PDB entry 6ZY8 | electron microscopy, 7.40 A resolution (low resolution: residue-level contacts below are approximate; hydrogen-bond / salt-bridge calls are withheld) | chains A and B of the 6 polymer chains in the assembly

# Chain A (and B)
Molecule: DNA topoisomerase 2-alpha
Organism: Homo sapiens
Notes: EC 5.6.2.2; chain B of this document is another copy of the same molecule, construct and numbering; everything in this record applies to it too
Reference sequence: P11388 (TOP2A_HUMAN); residue numbers follow UniProt; this construct covers 1-1531
Sequence (1531 residues; each row starts with the number of its first residue):
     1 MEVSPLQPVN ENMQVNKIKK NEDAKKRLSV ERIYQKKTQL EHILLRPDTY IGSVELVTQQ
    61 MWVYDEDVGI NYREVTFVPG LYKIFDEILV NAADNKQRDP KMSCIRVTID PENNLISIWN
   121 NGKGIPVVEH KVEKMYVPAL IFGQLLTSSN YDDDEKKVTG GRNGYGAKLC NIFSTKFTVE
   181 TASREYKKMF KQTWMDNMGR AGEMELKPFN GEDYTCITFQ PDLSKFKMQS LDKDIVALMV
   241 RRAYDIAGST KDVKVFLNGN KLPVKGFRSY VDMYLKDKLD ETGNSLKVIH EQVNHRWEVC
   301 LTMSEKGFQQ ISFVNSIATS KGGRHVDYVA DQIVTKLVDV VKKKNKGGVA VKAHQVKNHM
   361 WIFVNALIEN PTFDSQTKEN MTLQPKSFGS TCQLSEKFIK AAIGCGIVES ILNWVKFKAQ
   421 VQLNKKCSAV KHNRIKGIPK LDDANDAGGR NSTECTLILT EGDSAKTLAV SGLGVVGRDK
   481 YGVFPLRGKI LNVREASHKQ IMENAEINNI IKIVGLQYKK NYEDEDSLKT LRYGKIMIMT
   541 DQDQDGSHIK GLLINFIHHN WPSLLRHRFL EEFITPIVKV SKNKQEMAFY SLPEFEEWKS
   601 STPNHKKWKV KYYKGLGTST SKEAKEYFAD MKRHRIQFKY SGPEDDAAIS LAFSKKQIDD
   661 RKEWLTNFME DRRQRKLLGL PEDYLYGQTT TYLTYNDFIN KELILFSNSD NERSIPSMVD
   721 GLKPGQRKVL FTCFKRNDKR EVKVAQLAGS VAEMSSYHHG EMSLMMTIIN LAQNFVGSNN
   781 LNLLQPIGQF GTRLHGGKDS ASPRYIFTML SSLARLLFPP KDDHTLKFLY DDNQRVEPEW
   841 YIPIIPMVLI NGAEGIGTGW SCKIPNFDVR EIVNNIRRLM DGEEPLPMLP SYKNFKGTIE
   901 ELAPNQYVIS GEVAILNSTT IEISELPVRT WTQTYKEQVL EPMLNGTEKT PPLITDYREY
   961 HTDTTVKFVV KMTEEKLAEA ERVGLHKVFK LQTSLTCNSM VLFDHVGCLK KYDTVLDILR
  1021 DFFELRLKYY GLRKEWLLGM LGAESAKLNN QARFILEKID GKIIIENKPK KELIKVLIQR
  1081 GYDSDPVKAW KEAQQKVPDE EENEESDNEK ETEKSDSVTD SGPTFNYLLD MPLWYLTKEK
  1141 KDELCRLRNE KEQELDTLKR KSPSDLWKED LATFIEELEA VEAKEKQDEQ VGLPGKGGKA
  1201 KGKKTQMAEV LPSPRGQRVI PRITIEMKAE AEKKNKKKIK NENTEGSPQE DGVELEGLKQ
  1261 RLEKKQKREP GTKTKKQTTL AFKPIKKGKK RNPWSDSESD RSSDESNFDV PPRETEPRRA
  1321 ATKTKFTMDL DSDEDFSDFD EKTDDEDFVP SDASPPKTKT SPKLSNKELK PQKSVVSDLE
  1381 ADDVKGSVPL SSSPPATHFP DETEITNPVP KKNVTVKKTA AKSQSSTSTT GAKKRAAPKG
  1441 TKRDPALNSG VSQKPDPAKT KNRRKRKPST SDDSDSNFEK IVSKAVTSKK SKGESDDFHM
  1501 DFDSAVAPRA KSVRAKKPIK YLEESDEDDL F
Disordered / not traced: 1-28, 346-350, 1098-1120, 1216-1531
Residues lining bound ligands:
  - AMP-PNP (ANP; phosphoaminophosphonic acid-adenylate ester): E87, N91, D94, R98, N120, I125, I141, F142, T147, S148, S149, N150, G161, R162, N163, G164, Y165, G166, A167, K168, T215, I217, K378
  - Etoposide (EVP; (5S,5aR,8aR,9R)-9-(4-hydroxy-3,5-dimethoxyphenyl)-8-oxo-5,5a,6,8,8a,9-hexahydrofuro[3',4':6,7]naphtho[2,3-d][1,3]dioxol -5-yl 4,6-O-[(1R)-ethylidene]-beta-D-glucopyranoside): G462, D463, R487, M762, M766
Curated features (UniProtKB/Swiss-Prot):
  - region: K342 to K344 (Interaction with DNA), K990 to S999 (Interaction with DNA), K1433 to K1439 (Interaction with PLSCR1)
  - motif: I1018 to K1028 (Nuclear export signal)
  - active site: Y805 (O-(5'-phospho-DNA)-tyrosine intermediate)
  - binding site (ATP): N91, N120, S148 to N150, G161 to K168, Q376 to K378
  - binding site (Mg(2+)): E461, D541, D543
  - site: K489 (Interaction with DNA), N492 (Interaction with DNA), R661 (Interaction with DNA), K662 (Interaction with DNA), K723 (Interaction with DNA), Y757 (Interaction with DNA), S763 (Interaction with DNA), R804 (Transition state stabilizer), I856 (Important for DNA bending), W931 (Interaction with DNA)
  - modified residue: M1 (N-acetylmethionine), S4 (Phosphoserine), T282 (Phosphothreonine), S1106 (Phosphoserine), T1205 (Phosphothreonine), S1213 (Phosphoserine), T1244 (Phosphothreonine), S1247 (Phosphoserine), S1295 (Phosphoserine), S1297 (Phosphoserine), S1299 (Phosphoserine), S1302 (Phosphoserine), T1327 (Phosphothreonine), S1332 (Phosphoserine), S1337 (Phosphoserine), T1343 (Phosphothreonine), S1351 (Phosphoserine), S1354 (Phosphoserine), S1374 (Phosphoserine), S1377 (Phosphoserine) and 15 more in UniProt
  - cross-link (Glycyl lysine isopeptide (Lys-Gly)): K17 (interchain with G-Cter in SUMO2), K156 (interchain with G-Cter in SUMO2), K157 (interchain with G-Cter in SUMO2), K261 (interchain with G-Cter in SUMO2), K352 (interchain with G-Cter in SUMO2), K386 (interchain with G-Cter in SUMO2), K397 (interchain with G-Cter in SUMO2), K416 (interchain with G-Cter in SUMO2), K418 (interchain with G-Cter in SUMO2), K425 (interchain with G-Cter in SUMO2), K440 (interchain with G-Cter in SUMO2), K466 (interchain with G-Cter in SUMO2), K480 (interchain with G-Cter in SUMO2), K529 (interchain with G-Cter in SUMO2), K584 (interchain with G-Cter in SUMO2), K599 (interchain with G-Cter in SUMO2), K614 (interchain with G-Cter in SUMO2), K622 (interchain with G-Cter in SUMO2), K625 (interchain with G-Cter in SUMO2), K632 (interchain with G-Cter in SUMO2) and 24 more in UniProt
  - natural variant: R450 (R450Q: In teniposide (VM-26) resistant cells), R487 (R487K: In amsacrine resistant cells)
  - mutagenesis: K342 to K344 (Reduced enzyme activity; abolishes stimulation of ATPase activity upon DNA binding; Strongly reduced enzyme activity; abolishes stimulation of ATPase activity upon DNA binding), E461 (E461A/C: Impairs bending of target DNA. Strongly reduced DNA cleavage), D541 (D541A/C: Impairs bending of target DNA. Strongly reduced DNA cleavage), D543 (D543A/C: Impairs bending of target DNA. Strongly reduced DNA cleavage), D545 (D545A/C: Strongly reduced DNA cleavage), S1469 (S1469A: Abolishes binding to the antibody MPM2)

# Chain A / chain B interface
Residue-residue contacts (134; chain A residue first):
  V30(A) - V128(B)
  E31(A) - E129(B)
  E31(A) - H130(B)
  E31(A) - K131(B)
  E31(A) - V132(B)
  I33(A) - S148(B)
  I33(A) - S149(B)
  I33(A) - K157(B)
  Y34(A) - P126(B)
  Y34(A) - H130(B)
  Y34(A) - V137(B)
  Y34(A) - S148(B)
  Q35(A) - L146(B)
  Q35(A) - T147(B)
  Q35(A) - S148(B)
  Q35(A) - Y151(B)
  K36(A) - E133(B)
  K36(A) - L140(B)
  K36(A) - Q144(B)
  K36(A) - L145(B)
  K36(A) - L146(B)
  K36(A) - T147(B)
  K37(A) - L146(B)
  Q39(A) - Q39(B)
  H42(A) - L146(B)
  H42(A) - Y165(B)
  R46(A) - N150(B)
  R46(A) - Y151(B)
  R46(A) - D152(B)
  R46(A) - D153(B)
  D48(A) - R162(B)
  T49(A) - N163(B)
  Y50(A) - Y165(B)
  E55(A) - Q384(B)
  L56(A) - Q384(B)
  R98(A) - I33(B)
  R98(A) - Y34(B)
  P126(A) - Y34(B)
  V128(A) - V30(B)
  H130(A) - E31(B)
  H130(A) - Y34(B)
  K131(A) - E31(B)
  V132(A) - E31(B)
  E133(A) - K36(B)
  V137(A) - V30(B)
  V137(A) - Y34(B)
  I141(A) - Y34(B)
  Q144(A) - K36(B)
  L145(A) - K36(B)
  L146(A) - Q35(B)
  L146(A) - K36(B)
  L146(A) - K37(B)
  L146(A) - T38(B)
  L146(A) - H42(B)
  T147(A) - Q35(B)
  T147(A) - K36(B)
  S148(A) - I33(B)
  S148(A) - Q35(B)
  S149(A) - I33(B)
  S149(A) - Y34(B)
  N150(A) - R46(B)
  Y151(A) - Q35(B)
  Y151(A) - R46(B)
  D152(A) - R46(B)
  D153(A) - L45(B)
  D153(A) - R46(B)
  K157(A) - I33(B)
  R162(A) - R46(B)
  R162(A) - D48(B)
  N163(A) - H42(B)
  N163(A) - T49(B)
  Y165(A) - H42(B)
  Y165(A) - Y50(B)
  E281(A) - A429(B)
  T282(A) - A429(B)
  T372(A) - D48(B)
  D374(A) - D374(B)
  D374(A) - S375(B)
  S375(A) - D374(B)
  Q384(A) - E55(B)
  Q384(A) - L56(B)
  Q384(A) - V57(B)
  N413(A) - K425(B)
  F417(A) - F417(B)
  Q420(A) - F417(B)
  V421(A) - F417(B)
  K425(A) - T282(B)
  S464(A) - Y805(B)
  T620(A) - Q789(B)
  K622(A) - D963(B)
  K622(A) - G1192(B)
  G760(A) - R804(B)
  E761(A) - R804(B)
  Q789(A) - T620(B)
  R804(A) - G760(B)
  R804(A) - E761(B)
  Y805(A) - S464(B)
  D963(A) - K622(B)
  F1054(A) - L1133(B)
  K1058(A) - I1065(B)
  I1065(A) - K1058(B)
  I1065(A) - L1136(B)
  N1067(A) - L1136(B)
  N1067(A) - T1137(B)
  N1067(A) - K1138(B)
  N1067(A) - K1141(B)
  K1068(A) - K1138(B)
  N1126(A) - W1134(B)
  L1128(A) - L1133(B)
  L1129(A) - P1132(B)
  L1129(A) - L1133(B)
  L1129(A) - W1134(B)
  D1130(A) - P1132(B)
  D1130(A) - W1134(B)
  M1131(A) - M1131(B)
  M1131(A) - P1132(B)
  M1131(A) - L1133(B)
  P1132(A) - L1129(B)
  P1132(A) - D1130(B)
  P1132(A) - M1131(B)
  L1133(A) - F1054(B)
  L1133(A) - L1128(B)
  L1133(A) - L1129(B)
  L1133(A) - M1131(B)
  W1134(A) - N1126(B)
  W1134(A) - L1129(B)
  W1134(A) - D1130(B)
  L1136(A) - I1065(B)
  L1136(A) - N1067(B)
  T1137(A) - N1067(B)
  K1138(A) - N1067(B)
  K1138(A) - K1068(B)
  K1141(A) - N1067(B)
  G1192(A) - K622(B)
Interface residues without a listed pair, chain A (98 interface residues in all): T38, V57, L140, Y186, N284, K343, K344, N358, H359, E409, S621, Q746, G749, S750, E753, I1059, E1066, P1069, K1070, L1073, E1139, V1191
Interface residues without a listed pair, chain B (97 interface residues in all): I141, E155, Y186, Q355, T372, V421, N424, S428, H432, K519, S621, Q746, G749, S750, E753, I1059, E1066, P1069, K1070, L1073, E1139, V1191

# In short
98 residues of chain A face 97 of chain B across their interface. Chain A binds AMP-PNP and Etoposide. UniProt
lists active-site residue Y805(A), 16 ATP-binding residues, 3 Mg2+-binding residues and 8 mutagenesis sites on
chain A.
Both chains are DNA topoisomerase 2-alpha (Homo sapiens). Entry 6ZY8 (Cryo-EM structure of the entire Human
topoisomerase II alpha in State 2) was determined by electron microscopy together with 6ZY5, 6ZY6 and 6ZY7
from the same study.
